8Q9Q - chains A and B of the 5 polymer chains in the assembly; structure by X-ray diffraction, 2.11 A resolution.

[Chain A (and B)]
Protein: MEF2D protein
Organism: Homo sapiens
Notes: chain B of this document is another copy of the same molecule, construct and numbering; everything in this record applies to it too
UniProtKB: Q05BX2 (Q05BX2_HUMAN); numbering as in UniProt (aligned over 1-95)
Chain sequence (95 residues; row label = number of the first residue in the row):
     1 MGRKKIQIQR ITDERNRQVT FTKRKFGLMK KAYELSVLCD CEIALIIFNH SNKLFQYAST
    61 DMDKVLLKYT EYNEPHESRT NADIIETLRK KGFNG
Not modelled in the structure: 1, 94-95

[Interface between chain A and chain B]
Contacting residue pairs (148):
  I6(A) - L38(B)  hydrophobic
  Q7(A) - L38(B)
  I8(A) - Y33(B)
  I8(A) - E34(B)
  I8(A) - V37(B)  hydrophobic
  Q9(A) - V37(B)
  Q9(A) - L38(B)
  R10(A) - V37(B)
  R10(A) - L38(B)
  R10(A) - D40(B)  salt bridge
  I11(A) - L38(B)  hydrogen bond (backbone-backbone)
  R17(A) - C39(B)
  F21(A) - C39(B)
  F21(A) - C41(B)  hydrophobic
  R24(A) - E34(B)  salt bridge
  R24(A) - L35(B)
  R24(A) - L38(B)
  K25(A) - L35(B)
  K25(A) - E77(B)  salt bridge
  F26(A) - T87(B)
  F26(A) - L88(B)  hydrophobic
  L28(A) - L28(B)
  L28(A) - K31(B)
  L28(A) - A32(B)
  L28(A) - L35(B)  hydrophobic
  M29(A) - E77(B)
  M29(A) - I84(B)  hydrophobic
  K30(A) - L88(B)
  K31(A) - L28(B)
  K31(A) - K31(B)
  A32(A) - L28(B)
  Y33(A) - I8(B)
  Y33(A) - N81(B)
  Y33(A) - I84(B)  hydrophobic
  Y33(A) - I85(B)  hydrophobic
  E34(A) - I8(B)
  E34(A) - R24(B)  salt bridge
  L35(A) - R24(B)
  L35(A) - K25(B)
  L35(A) - L28(B)  hydrophobic
  S36(A) - N81(B)  hydrogen bond
  V37(A) - I8(B)  hydrophobic
  V37(A) - Q9(B)
  V37(A) - R10(B)
  L38(A) - I6(B)  hydrophobic
  L38(A) - Q7(B)
  L38(A) - Q9(B)
  L38(A) - R10(B)
  L38(A) - I11(B)  hydrogen bond (backbone-backbone)
  L38(A) - R17(B)
  L38(A) - R24(B)
  C39(A) - R17(B)
  C39(A) - F21(B)
  D40(A) - R10(B)  salt bridge
  D40(A) - N49(B)
  D40(A) - H50(B)  salt bridge
  C41(A) - F48(B)
  C41(A) - N49(B)
  E42(A) - I46(B)
  E42(A) - I47(B)
  E42(A) - F48(B)  hydrogen bond (backbone-backbone)
  I43(A) - L45(B)  hydrophobic
  I43(A) - I46(B)
  I43(A) - I47(B)  hydrophobic
  A44(A) - L45(B)
  A44(A) - I46(B)  hydrogen bond (backbone-backbone)
  L45(A) - I43(B)  hydrophobic
  L45(A) - A44(B)
  I46(A) - E42(B)
  I46(A) - I43(B)
  I46(A) - A44(B)  hydrogen bond (backbone-backbone)
  I46(A) - V65(B)  hydrophobic
  I46(A) - L66(B)  hydrophobic
  I46(A) - Y69(B)  hydrophobic
  I47(A) - E42(B)
  I47(A) - I43(B)  hydrophobic
  F48(A) - C41(B)
  F48(A) - E42(B)  hydrogen bond (backbone-backbone)
  F48(A) - V65(B)
  F48(A) - K68(B)
  F48(A) - Y69(B)
  F48(A) - Y72(B)  hydrophobic
  N49(A) - D40(B)
  H50(A) - D40(B)  salt bridge
  N52(A) - E42(B)
  N52(A) - K68(B)  hydrogen bond
  N52(A) - Y72(B)
  K53(A) - Y72(B)
  L54(A) - Y69(B)  hydrophobic
  L54(A) - Y72(B)  hydrogen bond (backbone-side chain)
  L54(A) - H76(B)
  L54(A) - E77(B)
  F55(A) - E77(B)
  Q56(A) - Y69(B)  hydrogen bond
  Q56(A) - H76(B)  hydrogen bond
  Q56(A) - E77(B)  hydrogen bond (backbone-backbone)
  Q56(A) - S78(B)
  Q56(A) - R79(B)  hydrogen bond (backbone-backbone)
  Y57(A) - R79(B)
  Y57(A) - N81(B)  hydrogen bond
  A58(A) - R79(B)  hydrogen bond (backbone-backbone)
  A58(A) - T80(B)
  A58(A) - N81(B)
  S59(A) - T80(B)
  S59(A) - N81(B)  hydrogen bond (backbone-backbone)
  T60(A) - T80(B)
  M62(A) - Y69(B)
  V65(A) - I46(B)  hydrophobic
  V65(A) - F48(B)
  L66(A) - Y69(B)  hydrophobic
  K68(A) - F48(B)
  K68(A) - N52(B)  hydrogen bond
  Y69(A) - I46(B)  hydrophobic
  Y69(A) - F48(B)
  Y69(A) - L54(B)  hydrophobic
  Y69(A) - Q56(B)  hydrogen bond
  Y69(A) - M62(B)
  Y69(A) - L66(B)  hydrophobic
  Y72(A) - F48(B)  hydrophobic
  Y72(A) - N52(B)
  Y72(A) - K53(B)
  Y72(A) - L54(B)  hydrogen bond (side chain-backbone)
  H76(A) - L54(B)
  H76(A) - Q56(B)  hydrogen bond
  E77(A) - K25(B)  salt bridge
  E77(A) - K53(B)
  E77(A) - L54(B)
  E77(A) - F55(B)
  E77(A) - Q56(B)  hydrogen bond (backbone-backbone)
  S78(A) - Q56(B)  hydrogen bond
  R79(A) - Q56(B)  hydrogen bond (backbone-backbone)
  R79(A) - Y57(B)
  R79(A) - A58(B)  hydrogen bond (backbone-backbone)
  T80(A) - A58(B)
  T80(A) - S59(B)
  T80(A) - T60(B)
  N81(A) - Y33(B)
  N81(A) - S36(B)  hydrogen bond
  N81(A) - Y57(B)  hydrogen bond
  N81(A) - A58(B)
  N81(A) - S59(B)  hydrogen bond (backbone-backbone)
  I84(A) - M29(B)  hydrophobic
  I84(A) - Y33(B)  hydrophobic
  I85(A) - Y33(B)  hydrophobic
  T87(A) - F26(B)
  L88(A) - F26(B)  hydrophobic
  L88(A) - K30(B)
  K91(A) - F26(B)
Also at the interface, not in a pair above, chain A (61 interface residues in all): T20
Also at the interface, not in a pair above, chain B (62 interface residues in all): T20, D63, K91

[Overview]
Chain A and chain B form an interface of 61 and 62 residues respectively; the contacts include 27 hydrogen
bonds and 8 salt bridges. Among the polar pairs are R10(A)-D40(B), R24(A)-E34(B) and K25(A)-E77(B).
Chain A and chain B are both MEF2D protein (Homo sapiens); the structure, Crystal Structure of the
MADS-box/MEF2 Domain of MEF2D bound to dsDNA and HDAC7 deacetylase binding motif, was determined by X-ray
diffraction (same publication as 8Q9N, 8PDE, 8Q9P, 8Q9R and 8C84).
